PDB entry 7N65 | electron microscopy, 4.15 A resolution (low resolution: residue-level contacts below are approximate; hydrogen-bond / salt-bridge calls are withheld) | chains A and E of the 12 polymer chains in the assembly

# Chain A (and E)
Name: Envelope glycoprotein gp41
From: Human immunodeficiency virus 1
Notes: engineered mutation(s): T332N; chain E of this document is another copy of the same molecule, construct and numbering; everything in this record applies to it too
UniProt: A0A6H1VCM1 (A0A6H1VCM1_9PLVG); the construct lacks a stretch of the UniProt sequence and is renumbered around it, so the offset changes along the chain: 31-141 = UniProt 30-140; 150-185 = UniProt 141-176; 188-309 = UniProt 187-308; 312-321 = UniProt 309-318; 2 more segments
Chain sequence (508 residues; numbered -4 to 505 plus 11 insertion-coded residues; 13 numbers in that range are skipped by the numbering (no residue carries them; nothing is unmodelled there); the number before each row is that of its first residue; a row labelled like 185A-185J holds insertion residues (185A, then the next letters in order); numbers below 1 keep their minus sign (Met-4 is residue -4)):
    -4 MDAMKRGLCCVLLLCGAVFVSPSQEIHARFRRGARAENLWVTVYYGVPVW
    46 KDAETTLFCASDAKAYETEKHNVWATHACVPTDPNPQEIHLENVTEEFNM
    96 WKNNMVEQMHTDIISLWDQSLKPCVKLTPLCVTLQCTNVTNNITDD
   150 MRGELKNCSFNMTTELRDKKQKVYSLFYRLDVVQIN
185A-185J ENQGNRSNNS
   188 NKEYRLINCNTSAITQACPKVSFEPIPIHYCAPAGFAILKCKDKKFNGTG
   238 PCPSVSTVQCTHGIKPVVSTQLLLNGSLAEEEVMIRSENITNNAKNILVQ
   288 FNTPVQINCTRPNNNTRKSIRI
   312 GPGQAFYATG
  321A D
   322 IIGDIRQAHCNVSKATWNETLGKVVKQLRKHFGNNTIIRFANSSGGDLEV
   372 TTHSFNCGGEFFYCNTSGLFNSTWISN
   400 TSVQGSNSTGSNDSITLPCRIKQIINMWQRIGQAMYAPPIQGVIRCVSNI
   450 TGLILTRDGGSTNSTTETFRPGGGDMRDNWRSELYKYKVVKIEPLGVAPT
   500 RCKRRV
Unresolved in the structure: -4 to 32, 185A-185J, 400-410
Construct notes: initiating methionine (-4); expression tag (-3 to 30); conflict Ser375 (Tyr373 in A0A6H1VCM1), Cys501 (Ala498 in A0A6H1VCM1)
Cystine bridges: Cys54-Cys74, Cys119-Cys205, Cys126-Cys196, Cys131-Cys157, Cys218-Cys247, Cys228-Cys239, Cys296-Cys331, Cys378-Cys445, Cys385-Cys418
Covalent attachments: N-acetylglucosamine (NAG) linked to Asn88, Asn133, Asn156, Asn160, Asn197, Asn234, Asn262, Asn276, Asn295, Asn339, Asn355, Asn363, Asn386, Asn392, Asn448; glycan linked to Asn301, Asn332
Reported in the primary citation:
  - post-translational modification sites: Asn301, Asn332

# Chain A / chain E interface
Contacting residue pairs - 12 pairs, chain A then chain E:
  Thr123(A) - Pro313(E)
  Pro124(A) - Arg166(E)
  Cys126(A) - Leu165(E)
  Cys126(A) - Arg166(E)
  Val127(A) - Asp167(E)
  Thr128(A) - Leu165(E)
  Thr128(A) - Asp167(E)
  Thr128(A) - Lys168(E)
  Thr162(A) - Arg166(E)
  Cys196(A) - Pro313(E)
  Asn197(A) - Arg308(E)
  Ser199(A) - Pro313(E)
Interface residues without a listed pair, chain A (10 interface residues in all): Thr198
Interface residues without a listed pair, chain E (8 interface residues in all): Glu164, Gly314

# Summary
Chain A and chain E form an interface of 10 and 8 residues respectively. Covalently linked
N-acetylglucosamine: at Asn88(A), Asn133(A), Asn156(A), Asn160(A), Asn197(A) and Asn234(A) and 9 more. From
the paper: modification sites Asn301(A) and Asn332(A).
Chain A and chain E are both Envelope glycoprotein gp41 (Human immunodeficiency virus 1); the structure,
Complex structure of HIV superinfection Fab QA013.2 and BG505.SOSIP.664, was determined by electron
microscopy.
